Entry 8J57 (electron microscopy, 2.85 A resolution); this record covers chains 3 and a of the 10 polymer chains in the assembly.

[Chain 3]
Name: ATP synthase subunit c
Source organism: Mycobacterium tuberculosis
UniProtKB: A0A045H4W8 (A0A045H4W8_MYCTX); residues 1-81 here = UniProt positions 1-81
Chain sequence (81 residues; row label = number of the first residue in the row):
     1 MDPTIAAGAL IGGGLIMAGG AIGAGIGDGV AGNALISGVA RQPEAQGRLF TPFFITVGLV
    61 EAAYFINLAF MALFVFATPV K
Disordered / not traced: 1, 81

[Chain a]
Name: ATP synthase subunit a
Source organism: Mycobacterium tuberculosis
UniProtKB: A0A045J1C5 (A0A045J1C5_MYCTX); residues 1-250 here = UniProt positions 1-250
Chain sequence (250 residues; numbered 1 to 250; the number before each row is that of its first residue):
     1 MTETILAAQI EVGEHHTATW LGMTVNTDTV LSTAIAGLIV IALAFYLRAK VTSTDVPGGV
    61 QLFFEAITIQ MRNQVESAIG MRIAPFVLPL AVTIFVFILI SNWLAVLPVQ YTDKHGHTTE
   121 LLKSAAADIN YVLALALFVF VCYHTAGIWR RGIVGHPIKL LKGHVTLLAP INLVEEVAKP
   181 ISLSLRLFGN IFAGGILVAL IALFPPYIMW APNAIWKAFD LFVGAIQAFI FALLTILYFS
   241 QAMELEEEHH
Disordered / not traced: 1-8, 113-117, 246-250
Small-molecule neighbours:
  - Bedaquiline (BQ1), molecule 1: Leu168, Pro170, Ile171, Val174
  - Bedaquiline (BQ1), molecule 2: Ile215, Trp216, Phe219

[Interface between chain 3 and chain a]
Residue-residue contacts (16; chain 3 residue first):
  Thr51(3) - Gln74(a)  hydrogen bond
  Phe54(3) - Ile226(a)  hydrophobic
  Phe54(3) - Ile230(a)
  Ile55(3) - Leu237(a)  hydrophobic
  Gly58(3) - Arg186(a)  hydrogen bond (backbone-side chain)
  Gly58(3) - Ile230(a)
  Ala62(3) - Arg186(a)
  Phe65(3) - Leu185(a)
  Phe65(3) - Arg186(a)
  Phe65(3) - Gly189(a)
  Phe65(3) - Asn190(a)
  Ile66(3) - Leu185(a)  hydrophobic
  Leu68(3) - Ala193(a)  hydrophobic
  Ala72(3) - Phe192(a)  hydrophobic
  Phe76(3) - Ile10(a)  hydrophobic
  Phe76(3) - Val12(a)  hydrophobic
Other interface residues (no listed pair), chain 3 (13 interface residues in all): Leu59, Ala69, Phe70
Other interface residues (no listed pair), chain a (19 interface residues in all): Gln70, Ser182, Phe188, Ile196, Phe229, Leu233, Leu234

[Overview]
13 residues of chain 3 and 19 residues of chain a are in contact; the contacts include 2 hydrogen bonds. Polar
pairs include Thr51(3)-Gln74(a) and Gly58(3)-Arg186(a). Ligands of chain a: Bedaquiline.
Here chain 3 is ATP synthase subunit c and chain a is ATP synthase subunit a, both from Mycobacterium
tuberculosis. Entry 8J57 (Cryo-EM structure of Mycobacterium tuberculosis ATP synthase Fo in complex with
bedaquiline(BDQ)) was determined by electron microscopy, deposited together with 8J0S, 8J0T, 8J58, 8JR0 and
8JR1.
